PDB entry 7CYD | electron microscopy, 3.55 A resolution | chains A and B of the 3 polymer chains in the assembly

[Chain A (and B)]
Molecule: Spike glycoprotein
Source organism: Human coronavirus 229E
Notes: chain B of this document is another copy of the same molecule, construct and numbering; everything in this record applies to it too
UniProtKB: P15423 (SPIKE_CVH22); residue numbers follow UniProt; this construct covers 1-1116
Chain sequence (1116 residues; each row starts with the number of its first residue):
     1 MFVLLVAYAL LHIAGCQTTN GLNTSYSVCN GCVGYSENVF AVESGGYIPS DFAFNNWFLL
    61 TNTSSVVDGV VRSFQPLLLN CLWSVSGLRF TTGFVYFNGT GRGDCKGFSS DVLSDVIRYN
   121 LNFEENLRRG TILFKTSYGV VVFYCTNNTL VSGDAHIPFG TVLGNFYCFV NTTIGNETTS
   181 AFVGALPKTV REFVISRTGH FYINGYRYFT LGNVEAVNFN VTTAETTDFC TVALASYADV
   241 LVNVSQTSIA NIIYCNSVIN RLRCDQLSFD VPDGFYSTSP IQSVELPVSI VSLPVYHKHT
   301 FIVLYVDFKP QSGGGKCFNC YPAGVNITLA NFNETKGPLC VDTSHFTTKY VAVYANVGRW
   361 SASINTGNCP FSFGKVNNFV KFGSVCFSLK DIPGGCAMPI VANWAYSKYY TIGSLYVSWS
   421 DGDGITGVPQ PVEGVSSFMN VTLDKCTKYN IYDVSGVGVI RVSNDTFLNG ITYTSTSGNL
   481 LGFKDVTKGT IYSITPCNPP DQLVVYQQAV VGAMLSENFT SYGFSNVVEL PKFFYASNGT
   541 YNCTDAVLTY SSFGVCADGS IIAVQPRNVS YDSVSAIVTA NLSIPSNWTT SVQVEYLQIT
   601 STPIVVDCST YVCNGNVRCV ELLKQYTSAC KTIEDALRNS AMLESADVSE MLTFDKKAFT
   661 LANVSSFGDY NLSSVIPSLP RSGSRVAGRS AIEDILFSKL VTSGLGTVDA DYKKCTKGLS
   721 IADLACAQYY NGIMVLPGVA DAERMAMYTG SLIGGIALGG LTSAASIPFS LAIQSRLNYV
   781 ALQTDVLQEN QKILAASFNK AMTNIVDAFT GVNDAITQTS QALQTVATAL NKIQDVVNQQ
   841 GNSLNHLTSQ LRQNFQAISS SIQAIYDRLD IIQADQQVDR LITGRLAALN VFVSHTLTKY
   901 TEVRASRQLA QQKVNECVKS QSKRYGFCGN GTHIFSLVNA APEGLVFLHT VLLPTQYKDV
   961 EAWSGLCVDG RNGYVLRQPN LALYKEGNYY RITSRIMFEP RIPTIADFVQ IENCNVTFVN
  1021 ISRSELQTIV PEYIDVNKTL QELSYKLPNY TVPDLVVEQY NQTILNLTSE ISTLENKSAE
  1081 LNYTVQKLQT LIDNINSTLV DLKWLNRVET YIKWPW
Not modelled in the structure: 1-47, 163-165, 685-688, 703-708, 811-819, 1034-1116
Sequence notes: variant M642 (Arg in P15423), R681 (Thr in P15423), A765 (Val in P15423), S775 (Ala in P15423), I871 (Thr in P15423), L937 (Ile in P15423), R971 (Thr in P15423), I1005 (Met in P15423)
Disulfide bonds: C145-C168, C317-C320, C369-C396, C608-C630, C715-C726, C917-C928
Covalently attached groups: N-acetylglucosamine (NAG) linked to N62, N98, N122, N171, N220, N243, N326, N440, N518, N542, N568, N581, N587, N663, N671, N1015
Swiss-Prot annotation at these positions:
  - region: I753 to I773 (Fusion peptide)
  - natural variant: N98 (N98S: In strain: Isolate LRI 281), N120 (N120I: In strain: Isolate LRI 281), L127 to R128 (sequence variant, change not given here; In strain: Isolate A162), N176 (N176T: In strain: Isolate P100E), T210 (T210S: In strain: Isolate A162), T223 (T223N: In strain: Isolate A162), D228 to F229 (sequence variant, change not given here; In strain: Isolate A162), C230 (C230F: In strain: Isolate RW Stock, Isolate P11A and 3 more; C230L: In strain: Isolate LRI 281), S248 (S248A: In strain: Isolate A162), D270 (D270Y: In strain: Isolate P100E), V295 (V295A: In strain: Isolate LRI 281), T300 (T300M: In strain: Isolate P100E), 31 further natural variant entries in UniProt
From the paper describing this entry:
  - conformationally variable residues (helix shift): Q791 to F809

[Interface between chain A and chain B]
Residue-residue contacts (111):
  F58(A) - L468(B)  hydrophobic
  S64(A) - T472(B)  hydrogen bond (side chain-backbone)
  S64(A) - Y473(B)
  S65(A) - N469(B)
  S65(A) - G470(B)  hydrogen bond (side chain-backbone)
  S65(A) - T472(B)
  S65(A) - Y473(B)
  V66(A) - N469(B)
  V67(A) - Y473(B)  hydrophobic
  F182(A) - V295(B)  hydrophobic
  F182(A) - Y296(B)
  A185(A) - P294(B)  hydrophobic
  K188(A) - D485(B)  hydrogen bond (side chain-backbone)
  K188(A) - V486(B)  hydrogen bond (side chain-backbone)
  K188(A) - T487(B)
  K188(A) - K488(B)
  K188(A) - G489(B)
  N204(A) - N469(B)
  Y206(A) - I471(B)  hydrophobic
  V244(A) - N469(B)
  T247(A) - N469(B)  hydrogen bond (backbone-side chain)
  D607(A) - S277(B)
  D607(A) - S279(B)
  G615(A) - N498(B)
  V617(A) - S283(B)
  K624(A) - R72(B)
  K624(A) - C264(B)  hydrogen bond
  Q625(A) - R72(B)
  K631(A) - D265(B)  salt bridge
  K631(A) - Q266(B)  hydrogen bond
  R638(A) - F275(B)
  R638(A) - Y276(B)
  N639(A) - N831(B)  hydrogen bond
  N639(A) - D835(B)  hydrogen bond
  L643(A) - D835(B)
  E650(A) - R567(B)  salt bridge
  T653(A) - V569(B)
  F654(A) - N568(B)
  F654(A) - V569(B)
  D655(A) - V569(B)
  D655(A) - S570(B)
  D655(A) - Y571(B)  hydrogen bond
  A710(A) - K532(B)
  D711(A) - K532(B)  hydrogen bond (backbone-side chain)
  D711(A) - F533(B)
  K713(A) - L515(B)
  K713(A) - S516(B)
  K713(A) - F533(B)
  K713(A) - F534(B)
  K714(A) - K532(B)  hydrogen bond (side chain-backbone)
  K714(A) - F533(B)
  K714(A) - F534(B)
  T716(A) - R461(B)  hydrogen bond (backbone-side chain)
  T716(A) - T495(B)
  K717(A) - R461(B)
  L719(A) - V462(B)
  L719(A) - S463(B)
  L719(A) - N464(B)
  I721(A) - S463(B)
  I721(A) - S493(B)
  A722(A) - L481(B)
  Y729(A) - P499(B)
  Y729(A) - P500(B)  hydrogen bond (side chain-backbone)
  Y730(A) - P496(B)  hydrophobic
  N731(A) - S477(B)
  N731(A) - N479(B)
  L736(A) - Y550(B)
  V739(A) - S551(B)
  D741(A) - S552(B)
  E743(A) - V564(B)
  R744(A) - Y550(B)
  R744(A) - S551(B)  hydrogen bond (side chain-backbone)
  R744(A) - V564(B)
  G759(A) - S573(B)
  G759(A) - S575(B)
  G760(A) - S573(B)  hydrogen bond (backbone-backbone)
  G760(A) - S575(B)  hydrogen bond (backbone-side chain)
  G760(A) - L582(B)
  L761(A) - A580(B)  hydrophobic
  L761(A) - L582(B)  hydrophobic
  T762(A) - N581(B)  hydrogen bond (backbone-backbone)
  L771(A) - A576(B)
  L771(A) - V578(B)  hydrophobic
  S775(A) - A576(B)
  Y779(A) - P979(B)  hydrophobic
  Y779(A) - N980(B)
  L782(A) - L976(B)
  V786(A) - N1013(B)
  I858(A) - P370(B)  hydrophobic
  Q863(A) - K448(B)
  D867(A) - S372(B)  hydrogen bond (backbone-side chain)
  D867(A) - K375(B)
  D867(A) - N378(B)  hydrogen bond
  R868(A) - P370(B)
  R868(A) - F371(B)
  R868(A) - S372(B)  hydrogen bond (backbone-side chain)
  L869(A) - P370(B)
  L869(A) - S372(B)  hydrogen bond (backbone-side chain)
  D870(A) - N365(B)
  D870(A) - S372(B)
  Q873(A) - N365(B)  hydrogen bond
  Q873(A) - T366(B)
  N890(A) - H846(B)
  Q912(A) - R924(B)
  N915(A) - Y925(B)
  N915(A) - G926(B)
  K919(A) - Y925(B)
  Q978(A) - R977(B)
  I1002(A) - Q1010(B)
  D1007(A) - R977(B)  salt bridge
  Y1033(A) - R1023(B)
Other interface residues (no listed pair), chain A (82 interface residues in all): L186, R191, Q246, E621, M642, L652, G718, A727, M734, S751, L752, A772, N778, I872, Q908, A1006
Other interface residues (no listed pair), chain B (92 interface residues in all): I364, D465, T474, S475, G482, Q502, M514, P566, D572, V574, I577, L909, A1006, V1009

[Overview]
Chain A and chain B form an interface of 82 and 92 residues respectively, with 23 hydrogen bonds and 3 salt
bridges. Polar pairs include K631(A)-D265(B), E650(A)-R567(B) and D1007(A)-R977(B). N-acetylglucosamine is
covalently linked to N62(A), N98(A), N122(A), N171(A), N220(A) and N243(A) and 10 more. From the paper:
conformational variability at Q791(A).
Chain A and chain B are both Spike glycoprotein (Human coronavirus 229E); the structure, Cryo-EM structures of
Alphacoronavirus spike glycoprotein, was determined by electron microscopy together with 7CYC from the same
study.
